3F6J - chain A; structure by X-ray diffraction, 1.75 A resolution.

== Chain A ==
Name: F17a-G
Source organism: Escherichia coli
Notes: fragment: carbohydrate-binding domain
UniProt: Q99003 (Q99003_ECOLX); residues 1-177 here correspond to UniProt positions 23-199 (UniProt number = residue number + 22)
Amino-acid sequence (177 residues; each row starts with the number of its first residue):
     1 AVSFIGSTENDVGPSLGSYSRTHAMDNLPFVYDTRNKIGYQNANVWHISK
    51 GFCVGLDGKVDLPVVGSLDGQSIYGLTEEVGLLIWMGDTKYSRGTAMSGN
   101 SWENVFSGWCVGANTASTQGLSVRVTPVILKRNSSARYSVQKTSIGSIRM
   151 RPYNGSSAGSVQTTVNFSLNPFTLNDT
Unresolved in the structure: 22-28, 134-135, 177
Cystine bridges: Cys-53/Cys-110
Curated features (UniProtKB/Swiss-Prot):
  - binding site (a carbohydrate): Ala-43, Asn-44, Asp-88, Thr-89, Ser-117 to Gly-120

== In short ==
From UniProt: 8 carbohydrate-binding residues.
Chain A is F17a-G (Escherichia coli); the structure, F17a-G lectin domain with bound GlcNAc(beta1-3)Gal, was
determined by X-ray diffraction together with 4K0O, 3FFO and 3F64 from the same study.
